6BS2 - chains C and D of the 6 polymer chains in the assembly; structure by X-ray diffraction, 2.65 A resolution.

[Chain C]
Name: Tubulin alpha-1B chain
Source organism: Sus scrofa
UniProtKB: Q2XVP4 (TBA1B_PIG); numbering as in UniProt (aligned over 1-450)
Sequence (450 residues; row label = number of the first residue in the row):
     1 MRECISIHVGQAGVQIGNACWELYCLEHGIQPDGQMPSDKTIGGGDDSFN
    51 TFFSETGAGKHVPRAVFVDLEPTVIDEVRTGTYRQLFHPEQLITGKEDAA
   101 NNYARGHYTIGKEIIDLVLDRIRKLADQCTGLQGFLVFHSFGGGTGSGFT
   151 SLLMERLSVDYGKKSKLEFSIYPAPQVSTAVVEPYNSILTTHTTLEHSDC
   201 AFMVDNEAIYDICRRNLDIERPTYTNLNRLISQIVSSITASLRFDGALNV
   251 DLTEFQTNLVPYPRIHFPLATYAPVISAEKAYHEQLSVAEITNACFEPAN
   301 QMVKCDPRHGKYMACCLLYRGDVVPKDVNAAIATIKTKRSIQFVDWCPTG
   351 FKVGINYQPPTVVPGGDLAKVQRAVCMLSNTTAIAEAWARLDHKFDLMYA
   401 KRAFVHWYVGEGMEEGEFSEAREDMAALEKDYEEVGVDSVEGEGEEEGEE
Not modelled in the structure: 441-450
Curated features (UniProtKB/Swiss-Prot):
  - motif: Met1 to Cys4 (MREC motif)
  - active site: Glu254
  - binding site (GTP): Gly10, Gln11, Ala12, Gln15, Glu71, Ala99, Ser140, Gly143, Gly144, Thr145, Gly146, Thr179, Glu183, Asn206, Tyr224, Asn228, Leu252
  - binding site (Mg(2+)): Glu71
  - modified residue: Lys40 (N6,N6,N6-trimethyllysine), Ser48 (Phosphoserine), Ser232 (Phosphoserine), Tyr282 (3'-nitrotyrosine), Arg339 (Omega-N-methylarginine), Ser439 (Phosphoserine), Glu443 (5-glutamyl polyglutamate), Glu445 (5-glutamyl polyglutamate)
  - cross-link (Glycyl lysine isopeptide (Lys-Gly)): Lys326 (interchain with G-Cter in ubiquitin), Lys370 (interchain with G-Cter in ubiquitin)
Ion coordination: Ca2+: Asp39, Thr41, Gly44, Glu55
Residues lining bound ligands: GTP (guanosine-5'-triphosphate): Gly10, Gln11, Ala12, Gln15, Ile16, Asp69, Asp98, Ala99, Ala100, Asn101, Ser140, Gly142, Gly143, Gly144, Thr145, Gly146, Ile171, Pro173, Val177, Ser178, Thr179, Glu183, Asn206, Tyr224, Leu227, Asn228, Ile231

[Chain D]
Name: Tubulin beta-2B chain
Source organism: Sus scrofa
UniProtKB: A0A287AGU7 (A0A287AGU7_PIG); residue numbers follow UniProt; this construct covers 1-445
Sequence (445 residues; numbered 1 to 445; the number before each row is that of its first residue):
     1 MREIVHIQAGQCGNQIGAKFWEVISDEHGIDPTGSYHGDSDLQLERINVY
    51 YNEATGNKYVPRAILVDLEPGTMDSVRSGPFGQIFRPDNFVFGQSGAGNN
   101 WAKGHYTEGAELVDSVLDVVRKESESCDCLQGFQLTHSLGGGTGSGMGTL
   151 LISKIREEYPDRIMNTFSVMPSPKVSDTVVEPYNATLSVHQLVENTDETY
   201 CIDNEALYDICFRTLKLTTPTYGDLNHLVSATMSGVTTCLRFPGQLNADL
   251 RKLAVNMVPFPRLHFFMPGFAPLTSRGSQQYRALTVPELTQQMFDSKNMM
   301 AACDPRHGRYLTVAAIFRGRMSMKEVDEQMLNVQNKNSSYFVEWIPNNVK
   351 TAVCDIPPRGLKMSATFIGNSTAIQELFKRISEQFTAMFRRKAFLHWYTG
   401 EGMDEMEFTEAESNMNDLVSEYQQYQDATADEQGEFEEEEGEDEA
Not modelled in the structure: 274-283, 432-445
Residues lining bound ligands:
  - E9Y (1-(3,6-dimethyl[1,2]oxazolo[5,4-d]pyrimidin-4-yl)-6-methoxy-1,2,3,4-tetrahydroquinoline): Val236, Cys239, Leu240, Leu246, Ala248, Lys252, Leu253, Asn256, Met257, Thr312, Val313, Ala314, Ala315, Ile316, Asn348, Lys350, Thr351, Ala352
  - GDP (guanosine-5'-diphosphate): Gly10, Gln11, Cys12, Gln15, Ile16, Asp67, Ala97, Asn99, Ser138, Gly140, Gly141, Gly142, Thr143, Gly144, Val169, Pro171, Val175, Ser176, Glu181, Asn204, Leu207, Tyr222, Leu225, Asn226
Reported in the primary citation:
  - binding site for E9Y: Val236, Cys239, Leu246, Asn256, Met257, Ala314, Lys350

[Chain C / chain D interface]
Residue-residue contacts (54; chain C residue first):
  Gln11(C) with Asn247(D), hydrogen bond
  Glu71(C) with Asn247(D)
  Thr73(C) with Asn247(D), hydrogen bond
  Val74(C) with Asn247(D)
  Lys96(C) with Arg2(D); Asp128(D), salt bridge
  Glu97(C) with Arg2(D), salt bridge; Cys129(D)
  Asp98(C) with Asp249(D); Lys252(D), salt bridge
  Ala100(C) with Arg251(D); Lys252(D); Val255(D)
  Asn101(C) with Lys252(D); Asn256(D), hydrogen bond
  Arg105(C) with Arg251(D)
  Pro175(C) with Asn347(D)
  Ser178(C) with Lys350(D)
  Ala180(C) with Asn256(D)
  Val181(C) with Asn256(D), hydrogen bond (backbone-side chain); Ile345(D), hydrophobic; Pro346(D)
  Val182(C) with Asn256(D)
  Tyr210(C) with Asp327(D)
  Arg221(C) with Met323(D); Asp327(D), salt bridge
  Tyr224(C) with Gln245(D)
  Lys394(C) with Pro346(D); Asn347(D), hydrogen bond
  Leu397(C) with Trp344(D); Pro346(D), hydrophobic; Ala430(D), hydrophobic
  Met398(C) with Trp344(D), hydrogen bond (backbone-backbone); Ile345(D), hydrophobic; Pro346(D)
  Lys401(C) with Phe260(D); Trp344(D); Ala428(D); Thr429(D), hydrogen bond (side chain-backbone)
  Arg402(C) with Phe260(D)
  Ala403(C) with Pro259(D); Phe260(D), hydrophobic
  Phe404(C) with Val255(D); Asn256(D); Val258(D); Pro259(D), hydrogen bond (backbone-backbone); Ile345(D), hydrophobic
  His406(C) with Val258(D); Pro259(D); Phe260(D); Pro261(D)
  Trp407(C) with Ala254(D); Val255(D); Val258(D), hydrogen bond (side chain-backbone)
Interface residues without a listed pair, chain C (30 interface residues in all): Thr179, Glu220, Glu411
Interface residues without a listed pair, chain D (31 interface residues in all): Arg162, Asp197, Thr312, Lys324, Glu343, Asn348

[Summary]
The interface between chain C and chain D involves 30 residues on one side and 31 on the other, with 9
hydrogen bonds and 4 salt bridges. Among the polar pairs are Lys96(C)-Asp128(D), Glu97(C)-Arg2(D) and
Asp98(C)-Lys252(D). Chain C binds GTP. From the paper: a binding site for E9Y at Val236(D), Cys239(D) and
Leu246(D) among others.
Here chain C is Tubulin alpha-1B chain and chain D is Tubulin beta-2B chain, both from Sus scrofa. Entry 6BS2
(Tubulin-RB3_SLD-TTL in complex with heterocyclic pyrimidine compound 8b) was determined by X-ray diffraction
(same publication as 6BR1, 6BRF and 6BRY).
